PDB entry 3IRH | X-ray diffraction, 2.40 A resolution | chains B and D of the 4 polymer chains in the assembly

# Chain B (and D)
Protein: HD domain protein
Source organism: Enterococcus faecalis
Notes: chain D of this document is another copy of the same molecule, construct and numbering; everything in this record applies to it too
UniProt: Q836G9 (Q836G9_ENTFA); residue numbers follow UniProt; this construct covers 1-456
Chain sequence (480 residues; each row starts with the number of its first residue; numbers below 1 keep their minus sign (Met-23 is residue -23)):
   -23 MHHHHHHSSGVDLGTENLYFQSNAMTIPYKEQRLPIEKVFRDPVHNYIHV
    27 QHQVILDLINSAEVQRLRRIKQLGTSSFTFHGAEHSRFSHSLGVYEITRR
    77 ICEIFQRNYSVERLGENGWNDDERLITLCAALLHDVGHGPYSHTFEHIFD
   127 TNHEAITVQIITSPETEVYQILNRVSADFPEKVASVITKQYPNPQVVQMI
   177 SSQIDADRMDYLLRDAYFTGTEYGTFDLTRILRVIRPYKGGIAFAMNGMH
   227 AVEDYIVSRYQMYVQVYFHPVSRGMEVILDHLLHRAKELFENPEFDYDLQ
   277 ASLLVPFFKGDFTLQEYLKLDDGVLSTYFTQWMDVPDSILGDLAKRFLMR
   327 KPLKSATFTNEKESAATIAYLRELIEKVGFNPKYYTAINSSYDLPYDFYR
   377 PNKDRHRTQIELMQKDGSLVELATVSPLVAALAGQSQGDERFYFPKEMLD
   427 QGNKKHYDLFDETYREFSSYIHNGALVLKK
Disordered / not traced: -23 to 0, 372-382 (chain D: -23 to 1, 370-383, 427-433)
Sequence notes: expression tag (-23 to 0)
Metal / ion sites: Ca2+: His66, His110, Asp111, Asp183
Ligand contacts:
  - 2'-deoxyguanosine-5'-triphosphate (DGT), molecule 1: Lys14, Val15, Phe16, Leu32, Ile35, Asn36, Gln41, Arg44, Phe64
  - 2'-deoxyguanosine-5'-triphosphate (DGT), molecule 2: Phe54, Thr55, Val247, Arg326, Pro328, Lys330, Lys422
  - 2'-deoxyadenosine 5'-triphosphate (DTP): Gln48, Leu49, Gly50, Thr51, Ser52, Arg63, Asp111, His114, His119, His129, Tyr187, Asp191, Tyr239, Tyr243, Glu252, Tyr368, Asp369
Reported in the primary citation:
  - Ca2+ coordination: His66, His110, Asp111, Asp183
  - binding site for 2'-deoxyguanosine-5'-triphosphate: Lys14, Asn36, Gln41, Arg44, Phe64, Arg326, Lys330, Lys422
  - binding site for 2'-deoxyadenosine 5'-triphosphate: Gln48, Leu49, Arg63, His119, Tyr187, Asp191, Tyr239, Tyr243, Tyr368
  - catalytic residues: His114, Glu122, His129 (proposed by the authors, not directly observed)
  - conformationally variable residues (helix shift): Ser52 to Phe56

# Interface between chain B and chain D
Pairs across the interface (36):
  Leu10(B) - Arg83(D)  hydrogen bond (backbone-side chain)
  Pro11(B) - Arg83(D)  hydrogen bond (backbone-side chain)
  Pro11(B) - Asn84(D)
  Pro11(B) - Arg89(D)
  Ile12(B) - Asn84(D)
  Ile12(B) - Arg89(D)
  Glu13(B) - Arg83(D)
  Glu13(B) - Asn84(D)  hydrogen bond (backbone-side chain)
  Glu13(B) - Arg209(D)  salt bridge
  Val15(B) - Arg209(D)
  Arg17(B) - Asp203(D)  salt bridge
  Arg17(B) - Thr205(D)
  Arg17(B) - Arg206(D)
  Asn22(B) - Thr205(D)
  Tyr23(B) - Thr205(D)
  Tyr23(B) - Arg209(D)  hydrogen bond
  His25(B) - Arg209(D)
  Gln27(B) - Arg83(D)  hydrogen bond
  Arg83(B) - Arg9(D)
  Arg83(B) - Leu10(D)  hydrogen bond (side chain-backbone)
  Arg83(B) - Pro11(D)  hydrogen bond (side chain-backbone)
  Arg83(B) - Glu13(D)
  Arg83(B) - Gln27(D)  hydrogen bond
  Asn84(B) - Pro11(D)
  Asn84(B) - Ile12(D)
  Asn84(B) - Glu13(D)  hydrogen bond (side chain-backbone)
  Arg89(B) - Pro11(D)
  Arg89(B) - Ile12(D)
  Asp203(B) - Arg17(D)  salt bridge
  Thr205(B) - Arg17(D)
  Thr205(B) - Asn22(D)
  Thr205(B) - Tyr23(D)
  Arg206(B) - Tyr23(D)
  Arg209(B) - Glu13(D)  salt bridge
  Arg209(B) - Val15(D)
  Arg209(B) - His25(D)
Interface residues without a listed pair, chain B (18 interface residues in all): Tyr85

# Summary
Chain B and chain D each contribute 18 residues to their interface, with 9 hydrogen bonds and 4 salt bridges.
Polar pairs include Glu13(B)-Arg209(D), Arg17(B)-Asp203(D) and Leu10(B)-Arg83(D). Bound to chain B:
2'-deoxyguanosine-5'-triphosphate and 2'-deoxyadenosine 5'-triphosphate. The paper reports catalytic residues
His114(B), Glu122(B) and His129(B); a binding site for 2'-deoxyadenosine 5'-triphosphate at Gln48(B), Leu49(B)
and Arg63(B) among others.
Both chains are HD domain protein (Enterococcus faecalis). Entry 3IRH (Structure of an Enterococcus Faecalis
HD-domain protein complexed with dGTP and dATP) was determined by X-ray diffraction, deposited together with
2O6I.
